Entry 3HAD (X-ray diffraction, 2.00 A resolution); this record covers chains A and B.

== Chain A (and B) ==
Molecule: Protein (L-3-hydroxyacyl CoA dehydrogenase)
Organism: Homo sapiens
Notes: EC 1.1.1.35; chain B of this document is another copy of the same molecule, construct and numbering; everything in this record applies to it too
UniProtKB: Q16836 (HCDH_HUMAN); residues 1-302 here correspond to UniProt positions 13-314 (UniProt number = residue number + 12)
Chain sequence (308 residues; each row starts with the number of its first residue):
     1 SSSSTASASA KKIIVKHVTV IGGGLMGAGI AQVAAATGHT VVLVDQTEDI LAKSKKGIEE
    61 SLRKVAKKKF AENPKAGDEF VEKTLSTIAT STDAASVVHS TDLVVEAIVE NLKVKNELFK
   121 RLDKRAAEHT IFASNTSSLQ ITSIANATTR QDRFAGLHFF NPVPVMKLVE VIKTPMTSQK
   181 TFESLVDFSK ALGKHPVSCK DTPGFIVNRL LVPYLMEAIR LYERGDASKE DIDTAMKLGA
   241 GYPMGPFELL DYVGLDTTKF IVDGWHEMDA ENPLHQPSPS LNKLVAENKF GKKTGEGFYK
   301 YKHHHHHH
Unresolved in the structure: 1-11, 305-308 (chain B: 1-11, 303-308)
Sequence notes: variant R125 (Phe137 in Q16836), Q140 (His152 in Q16836); expression tag (303-308)
Small-molecule neighbours: NAD (nicotinamide-adenine-dinucleotide): I21, G22, G23, G24, L25, M26, G27, D45, Q46, I50, E106, A107, I108, V109, E110, V114, K115, N135, T136, S137, H158, F159
UniProt features mapped onto this chain:
  - binding site (NAD(+)): G22 to G27, D45, E110, K115, S137, N161, K293
  - binding site (CoA): S61, K68, S137
  - site: H158 (Important for catalytic activity)
  - modified residue: K68 (N6-succinyllysine), K69 (N6-acetyllysine), K75 (N6-acetyllysine), K113 (N6-acetyllysine), K115 (N6-(2-hydroxyisobutyryl)lysine), K124 (N6-acetyllysine), K167 (N6-acetyllysine), K173 (N6-acetyllysine), K180 (N6-acetyllysine), K190 (N6-acetyllysine), K194 (N6-succinyllysine), K200 (N6-acetyllysine), K229 (N6-acetyllysine), K300 (N6-acetyllysine)

== Interface between chain A and chain B ==
Residue-residue contacts (59):
  M166(A) - L238(B)
  M166(A) - G239(B)
  L168(A) - A235(B)
  L168(A) - L238(B)  hydrophobic
  L168(A) - G239(B)
  H195(A) - T234(B)
  H195(A) - L238(B)
  V197(A) - D231(B)
  V197(A) - T234(B)
  S198(A) - A227(B)
  S198(A) - D231(B)  hydrogen bond (backbone-side chain)
  C199(A) - D226(B)
  K200(A) - R224(B)
  K200(A) - G225(B)
  K200(A) - D226(B)  salt bridge
  F205(A) - L221(B)
  I206(A) - A227(B)  hydrophobic
  I206(A) - A235(B)  hydrophobic
  V207(A) - A235(B)
  R209(A) - E217(B)  salt bridge
  R209(A) - R224(B)
  L210(A) - Y214(B)
  L210(A) - E217(B)
  L210(A) - A218(B)
  L210(A) - I232(B)  hydrophobic
  L211(A) - Y242(B)
  Y214(A) - L210(B)
  Y214(A) - Y242(B)
  E217(A) - R209(B)  salt bridge
  E217(A) - L210(B)
  E217(A) - L274(B)
  A218(A) - L210(B)
  L221(A) - F205(B)
  R224(A) - R209(B)
  G225(A) - K200(B)
  D226(A) - C199(B)
  D226(A) - K200(B)  hydrogen bond (backbone-backbone)
  D226(A) - T202(B)
  A227(A) - S198(B)
  A227(A) - I206(B)  hydrophobic
  D231(A) - V197(B)
  D231(A) - S198(B)  hydrogen bond (side chain-backbone)
  I232(A) - L210(B)  hydrophobic
  T234(A) - H195(B)
  T234(A) - V197(B)
  A235(A) - L168(B)
  A235(A) - I206(B)  hydrophobic
  A235(A) - V207(B)
  L238(A) - L168(B)  hydrophobic
  L238(A) - H195(B)
  G239(A) - L168(B)
  A240(A) - P243(B)
  G241(A) - P243(B)
  Y242(A) - L211(B)
  Y242(A) - Y214(B)
  Y242(A) - Y242(B)
  P243(A) - G241(B)
  P273(A) - P273(B)  hydrophobic
  L274(A) - L274(B)  hydrophobic
Interface residues without a listed pair, chain A (35 interface residues in all): T202, M236
Interface residues without a listed pair, chain B (35 interface residues in all): M166, M236, A240

== In short ==
The chain A/chain B interface involves 35 residues from each chain, with 3 hydrogen bonds and 3 salt bridges.
Among the polar pairs are K200(A)-D226(B), R209(A)-E217(B) and S198(A)-D231(B). Chain A binds NAD.
Both chains are Protein (L-3-hydroxyacyl CoA dehydrogenase) (Homo sapiens). Entry 3HAD (Biochemical
characterization and structure determination of human heart short chain L-3-hydroxyacyl CoA dehydrogenase
provide insight into ...) was determined by X-ray diffraction (same publication as 2HDH).
